PDB entry 6OCT | X-ray diffraction, 2.80 A resolution | chains A and E of the 5 polymer chains in the assembly

== Chain A (and E) ==
Protein: BTB/POZ domain-containing protein KCTD16
From: Homo sapiens
Notes: chain E of this document is another copy of the same molecule, construct and numbering; everything in this record applies to it too
Reference sequence: Q68DU8 (KCD16_HUMAN); residues 22-134 here = UniProt positions 22-134
Chain sequence (113 residues; numbered 22 to 134; the number before each row is that of its first residue):
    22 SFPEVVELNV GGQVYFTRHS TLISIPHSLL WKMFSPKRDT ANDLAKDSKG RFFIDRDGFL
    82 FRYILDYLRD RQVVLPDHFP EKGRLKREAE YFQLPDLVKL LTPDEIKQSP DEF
Disordered / not traced: 58-62, 125-134 (chain E: 57-63, 125-134)
Curated features (UniProtKB/Swiss-Prot):
  - modified residue: Tyr112 (Phosphotyrosine), Ser130 (Phosphoserine)
Reported in the primary citation:
  - mutagenesis - D76R, R77D, D78R, R105D: decreased expression
  - mutagenesis - D76R (13.4 kDa): abolished binding to BTB/POZ domain-containing protein KCTD16 (chain A)
  - mutagenesis - D76R: abolished signaling in response to baclofen

== Chain A / chain E interface ==
Residue-residue contacts (35; chain A residue first):
  Asn30(A) with Phe37(E)
  Gly32(A) with Phe37(E)
  Gly33(A) with Phe37(E)
  Ala66(A) with Glu25(E); Arg39(E)
  Lys67(A) with Val26(E)
  Phe74(A) with Val26(E), hydrophobic; Phe37(E); Thr38(E); Arg39(E)
  Asp76(A) with Phe37(E); Thr38(E), hydrogen bond; Arg39(E), hydrogen bond (side chain-backbone); Thr42(E), hydrogen bond; Arg90(E), salt bridge
  Arg77(A) with Arg90(E); Asp91(E), salt bridge
  Asp78(A) with Arg83(E), salt bridge; Arg90(E)
  Pro101(A) with Pro97(E); Asp98(E), hydrogen bond (backbone-backbone)
  Glu102(A) with Arg83(E), salt bridge; Pro97(E)
  Lys103(A) with Asp98(E)
  Gly104(A) with Val95(E); Asp98(E)
  Arg105(A) with Arg83(E); Tyr84(E); Asp87(E), salt bridge; Val95(E), hydrogen bond (side chain-backbone); Leu96(E); Pro97(E)
  Arg108(A) with Asp91(E), salt bridge; Gln93(E); Val95(E)
Also at the interface, not in a pair above, chain A (20 interface residues in all): Asp68, Ser69, Phe80, Leu81, Phe100
Also at the interface, not in a pair above, chain E (17 interface residues in all): Glu28

== Overview ==
20 residues of chain A and 17 residues of chain E are in contact; the contacts include 5 hydrogen bonds and 6
salt bridges. Polar contacts include Asp76(A)-Arg90(E), Arg77(A)-Asp91(E) and Asp78(A)-Arg83(E). From the
paper: D76R, R77D and D78R of chain A, among others, reduce expression; D76R of chain A abolishes binding to
BTB/POZ domain-containing protein KCTD16 (chain A).
Chain A and chain E are both BTB/POZ domain-containing protein KCTD16 (Homo sapiens); the structure, Crystal
structure of human KCTD16 T1 domain, was determined by X-ray diffraction (same publication as 6OCP and 6OCR).
